PDB entry 4PRA | X-ray diffraction, 1.85 A resolution | chains A and B of the 3 polymer chains in the assembly

Chain A:
Name: MHC class I antigen
From: Homo sapiens
UniProtKB: C5MK56 (C5MK56_HUMAN); residues 1-276 here correspond to UniProt positions 25-300 (UniProt number = residue number + 24)
Chain sequence (276 residues; row label = number of the first residue in the row):
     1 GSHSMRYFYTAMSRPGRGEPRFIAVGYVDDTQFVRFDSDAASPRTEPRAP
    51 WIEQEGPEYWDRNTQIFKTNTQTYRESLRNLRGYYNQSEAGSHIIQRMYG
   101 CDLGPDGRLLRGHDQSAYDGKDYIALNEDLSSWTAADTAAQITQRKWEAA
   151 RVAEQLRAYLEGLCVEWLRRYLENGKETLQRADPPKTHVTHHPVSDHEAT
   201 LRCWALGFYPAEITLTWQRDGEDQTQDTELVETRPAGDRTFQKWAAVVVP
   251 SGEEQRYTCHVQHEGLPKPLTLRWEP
Disulfides: C101-C164, C203-C259
From the paper describing this entry:
  - specificity-determining residues: L156

Chain B:
Name: Beta-2-microglobulin
From: Homo sapiens
UniProtKB: P61769 (B2MG_HUMAN); residues 1-99 here correspond to UniProt positions 21-119 (UniProt number = residue number + 20)
Chain sequence (99 residues; row label = number of the first residue in the row):
     1 IQRTPKIQVYSRHPAENGKSNFLNCYVSGFHPSDIEVDLLKNGERIEKVE
    51 HSDLSFSKDWSFYLLYYTEFTPTEKDEYACRVNHVTLSQPKIVKWDRDM
Disulfides: C25-C80
Curated features (UniProtKB/Swiss-Prot):
  - modified residue: Q2 (Pyrrolidone carboxylic acid)
  - glycosylation: I1 (N-linked (Glc) (glycation) isoleucine), K19 (N-linked (Glc) (glycation) lysine), K41 (N-linked (Glc) (glycation) lysine), K48 (N-linked (Glc) (glycation) lysine), K58 (N-linked (Glc) (glycation) lysine), K91 (N-linked (Glc) (glycation) lysine), K94 (N-linked (Glc) (glycation) lysine)

How chain A and chain B interact:
Pairs across the interface (60):
  F8(A) - S55(B)
  F8(A) - F56(B)  hydrophobic
  Y9(A) - F56(B)
  T10(A) - F56(B)
  T10(A) - F62(B)
  M12(A) - S33(B)
  M12(A) - D34(B)
  R17(A) - D34(B)  salt bridge
  I23(A) - L54(B)
  V25(A) - D53(B)
  V25(A) - L54(B)
  V25(A) - S55(B)
  Y27(A) - S55(B)
  Y27(A) - Y63(B)  hydrogen bond
  Q32(A) - D53(B)  hydrogen bond
  R35(A) - D53(B)  salt bridge
  R48(A) - D53(B)  salt bridge
  I94(A) - P32(B)  hydrophobic
  I94(A) - S33(B)
  Q96(A) - H31(B)  hydrogen bond
  Q96(A) - F56(B)
  Q96(A) - W60(B)  hydrogen bond (side chain-backbone)
  Q96(A) - F62(B)
  R97(A) - F56(B)
  M98(A) - F56(B)  hydrophobic
  M98(A) - K58(B)
  M98(A) - W60(B)  hydrophobic
  Q115(A) - W60(B)
  S116(A) - W60(B)
  A117(A) - W60(B)  hydrophobic
  D119(A) - H31(B)
  G120(A) - R3(B)  hydrogen bond (backbone-side chain)
  G120(A) - H31(B)
  G120(A) - W60(B)
  D122(A) - W60(B)  hydrogen bond
  H192(A) - D98(B)
  R202(A) - D98(B)  hydrogen bond (side chain-backbone)
  R202(A) - M99(B)
  W204(A) - D98(B)
  W204(A) - M99(B)
  V231(A) - Q8(B)
  E232(A) - K6(B)
  E232(A) - Q8(B)  hydrogen bond (backbone-side chain)
  E232(A) - Y26(B)
  E232(A) - S28(B)  hydrogen bond
  R234(A) - Q8(B)  hydrogen bond
  R234(A) - Y10(B)
  R234(A) - M99(B)  hydrogen bond (side chain-backbone)
  P235(A) - Y10(B)  hydrogen bond (backbone-side chain)
  P235(A) - N24(B)
  P235(A) - Y26(B)
  A236(A) - R12(B)  hydrogen bond (backbone-side chain)
  A236(A) - N24(B)  hydrogen bond (backbone-side chain)
  G237(A) - R12(B)  hydrogen bond (backbone-side chain)
  G237(A) - L65(B)
  D238(A) - R12(B)
  Q242(A) - Y10(B)
  Q242(A) - S11(B)  hydrogen bond (side chain-backbone)
  Q242(A) - R12(B)  hydrogen bond (side chain-backbone)
  W244(A) - M99(B)  hydrogen bond (side chain-backbone)
Other interface residues (no listed pair), chain A (35 interface residues in all): R21, T233
Other interface residues (no listed pair), chain B (28 interface residues in all): I1, H13, S57, D59

Summary:
Chain A and chain B form an interface of 35 and 28 residues respectively, with 18 hydrogen bonds and 3 salt
bridges. Among the polar pairs are R17(A)-D34(B), R35(A)-D53(B) and R48(A)-D53(B). The paper reports the
specificity determinant L156(A).
Chain A is MHC class I antigen and chain B is Beta-2-microglobulin, both from Homo sapiens; the structure,
Crystal structure of a HLA-B*35:01-HPVG-Q5, was determined by X-ray diffraction together with 4PR5, 4PRB,
4PRD, 4PRE, 4PRH, 4PRI, 4PRN and 4PRP from the same study.
